PDB entry 4WNQ | X-ray diffraction, 1.80 A resolution | chains A and B

Chain A:
Name: TCR Variable Delta 1 chain and TCR constant Alpha chain
Source organism: Homo sapiens
Sequence (207 residues; numbered -1 to 218; 13 numbers in that range are skipped by the numbering (no residue carries them; nothing is unmodelled there); the number before each row is that of its first residue; numbers below 1 keep their minus sign (His-1 is residue -1)):
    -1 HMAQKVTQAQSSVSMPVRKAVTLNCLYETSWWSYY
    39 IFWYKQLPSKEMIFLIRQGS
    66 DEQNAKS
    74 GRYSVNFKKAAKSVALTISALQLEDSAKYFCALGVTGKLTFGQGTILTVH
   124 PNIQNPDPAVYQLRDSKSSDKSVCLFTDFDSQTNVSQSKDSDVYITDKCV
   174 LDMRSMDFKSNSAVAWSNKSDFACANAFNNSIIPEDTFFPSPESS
Unresolved in the structure: -1 to 1, 215-218
Disulfides: Cys23-Cys104, Cys147-Cys197

Chain B:
Name: TCR Variable Beta 2 (TRBV20) chain and TCR constant Beta chain
Source organism: Homo sapiens
Sequence (245 residues; row label = number of the first residue in the row; note: 10 numbers in that range are skipped by the numbering (no residue carries them; nothing is unmodelled there); numbers below 1 keep their minus sign (His-1 is residue -1)):
    -1 HMGAVVSQHPSRVISKSGTSVKIECRSLDFQATT
    39 MFWYRQFPKQSLMLMATSNEGSKA
    66 TYEQGVEKDKFLINHA
    83 SLTLSTLTVTSAHPEDSSFYICSAPGGVGAFFGQGTRLTVVEDLKNVFPP
   133 EVAVFEPSEAEISHTQKATLVCLATGFYPDHVELSWWVNGKEVHSGVCTD
   183 PQPLKEQPALNDSRYALSSRLRVSATFWQNPRNHFRCQVQFYGLSENDEW
   233 TQDRAKPVTQIVSAEAWGRAD
Unresolved in the structure: -1 to 2
Disulfides: Cys23-Cys104, Cys154-Cys219

Chain A / chain B interface:
Disulfides between the chains: Cys172(A)-Cys180(B)
Pairs across the interface - 94 pairs, chain A then chain B:
  Phe40(A) with Val110(B); Gly111(B)
  Tyr42(A) with Gly111(B); Ala112(B); Phe114(B)
  Gln44(A) with Gln44(B), hydrogen bond
  Pro46(A) with Arg119(B), hydrogen bond (backbone-side chain)
  Ser47(A) with Arg119(B)
  Lys48(A) with Phe101(B); Arg119(B)
  Met50(A) with Ile103(B), hydrophobic
  Phe52(A) with Val110(B), hydrophobic
  Arg55(A) with Val110(B), hydrogen bond (side chain-backbone)
  Lys101(A) with Lys47(B)
  Phe103(A) with Gln44(B)
  Gly110(A) with Phe40(B); Tyr42(B)
  Lys111(A) with Phe40(B); Leu52(B); Thr55(B); Glu68(B), salt bridge
  Leu112(A) with Tyr42(B), hydrogen bond (backbone-side chain); Phe114(B), hydrophobic
  Phe114(A) with Tyr42(B), hydrophobic; Ser49(B); Leu50(B), hydrophobic
  Gly115(A) with Ser49(B)
  Gln116(A) with Lys47(B); Gln48(B); Ser49(B)
  Asp130(A) with His146(B), salt bridge
  Tyr134(A) with Ser140(B); Ala142(B); Glu143(B); His146(B); Thr147(B)
  Gln135(A) with Ser140(B)
  Leu136(A) with Phe137(B), hydrophobic; Glu138(B); Val153(B), hydrophobic
  Arg137(A) with Phe137(B); Glu138(B), salt bridge; Pro139(B), hydrogen bond (side chain-backbone); Arg251(B)
  Ser139(A) with Val136(B); Phe137(B)
  Ser142(A) with Ala135(B); Phe137(B)
  Lys144(A) with Phe137(B); Thr157(B)
  Val146(A) with Phe137(B), hydrophobic; Leu155(B), hydrophobic
  Leu148(A) with Thr151(B); Arg202(B)
  Asp151(A) with Thr147(B); Arg204(B), salt bridge
  Tyr167(A) with Leu186(B), hydrophobic; Glu188(B); Gln189(B), hydrogen bond
  Ile168(A) with Leu186(B)
  Thr169(A) with Asp182(B); Ser200(B)
  Lys171(A) with Pro183(B)
  Cys172(A) with Cys180(B), disulfide; Thr181(B); Arg202(B)
  Val173(A) with Cys180(B); Thr181(B), hydrogen bond (backbone-backbone); Pro183(B), hydrophobic
  Leu174(A) with Val179(B); Cys180(B), hydrogen bond (backbone-side chain)
  Asp175(A) with His176(B), salt bridge; Val179(B), hydrogen bond (backbone-backbone)
  Arg177(A) with His176(B), hydrogen bond
  Ser178(A) with His176(B); Ser177(B); Gly178(B), hydrogen bond (side chain-backbone)
  Met179(A) with Ser177(B), hydrogen bond (backbone-side chain)
  Asp180(A) with Ser177(B), hydrogen bond (backbone-side chain); Gly178(B), hydrogen bond (backbone-backbone)
  Phe181(A) with Gly178(B); Arg204(B); Val205(B); Ser206(B)
  Ser183(A) with Arg204(B), hydrogen bond
  Ser185(A) with Cys180(B), hydrogen bond; Arg202(B), hydrogen bond
  Ala186(A) with Arg202(B)
  Val187(A) with Arg202(B)
  Trp189(A) with Leu155(B), hydrophobic; Leu186(B), hydrophobic; Ala198(B), hydrophobic
  Phe211(A) with His146(B)
  Pro213(A) with Ala142(B), hydrophobic
Interface residues without a listed pair, chain A (51 interface residues in all): Thr109, Thr150, Asp170
Interface residues without a listed pair, chain B (52 interface residues in all): Thr66, Lys149, Val175

Summary:
The interface between chain A and chain B involves 51 residues on one side and 52 on the other, with 1
disulfide bond, 17 hydrogen bonds and 5 salt bridges. Among the polar pairs are Lys111(A)-Glu68(B),
Asp130(A)-His146(B) and Arg137(A)-Glu138(B).
Here chain A is TCR Variable Delta 1 chain and TCR constant Alpha chain and chain B is TCR Variable Beta 2
(TRBV20) chain and TCR constant Beta chain, both from Homo sapiens. Entry 4WNQ (The molecular bases of
delta/alpha-beta T-cell mediated antigen recognition) was determined by X-ray diffraction (same publication as
4QRR and 4WO4).
